PDB entry 3OLX | X-ray diffraction, 2.10 A resolution | chain A

Chain A:
Name: Chemotaxis protein CheY
From: Escherichia coli
Reference sequence: P0AE67 (CHEY_ECOLI); residues 1-129 here = UniProt positions 1-129
Amino-acid sequence (129 residues; row label = number of the first residue in the row):
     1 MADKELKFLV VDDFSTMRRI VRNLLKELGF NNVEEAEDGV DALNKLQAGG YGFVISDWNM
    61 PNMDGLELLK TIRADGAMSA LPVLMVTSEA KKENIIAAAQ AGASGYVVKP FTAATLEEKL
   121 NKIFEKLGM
Disordered / not traced: 1
Construct notes: engineered mutation Ser-88 (Ala in P0AE67)
Bound ions: Mn2+ site 1: Asp-13, Asp-57, Asn-59 (together with beryllium trifluoride); Mn2+ site 2 near Ser-15 (its only coordinating residue here); beryllium trifluoride ion near Asp-57 (its only coordinating residue here)
Residues lining bound ligands: beryllium trifluoride (BEF): Arg-73, Gln-100, Ala-101, Gly-102
Swiss-Prot annotation at these positions:
  - binding site (Mg(2+)): Asp-12, Asp-13, Asp-57, Asn-59
  - modified residue: Asp-57 (4-aspartylphosphate), Lys-92 (N6-acetyllysine), Lys-109 (N6-acetyllysine)
  - mutagenesis: Asp-12 (D12A: Abolishes magnesium binding), Asp-13 (D13A: No effect on magnesium binding), Asp-57 (D57A: Abolishes magnesium binding), Thr-87 (T87I: Impairs chemotaxis; when associated with W-106), Lys-92 (K92R: No effect on chemotaxis), Ile-95 (I95A/V: Enhanced CW flagellar rotational signaling activity; I95D/K/M: Loss of CW flagellar rotational signaling activity), Tyr-106 (Y106W: Impairs chemotaxis; when associated with I-87)
What the authors report for this chain:
  - contacts within the chain: Asn-59/Glu-89 (hydrogen bond)
  - post-translational modification sites: Asp-57 (citing earlier work)

In short:
Chain A binds beryllium trifluoride. Asp-13, Asp-57 and Asn-59 coordinate Mn2+ site 1. UniProt lists 4
Mg2+-binding residues and 7 mutagenesis sites. From the paper: a modification site at Asp-57; contacts within
the chain involving Asn-59 and Glu-89.
Chain A is Chemotaxis protein CheY (Escherichia coli); the structure, Structural and functional effects of
substitution at position T+1 in CheY: CheYA88S-BeF3-Mn complex, was determined by X-ray diffraction together
with 3OLV, 3OLW and 3OLY from the same study.
